PDB entry 7VLK | electron microscopy, 2.27 A resolution | chains D and I of the 12 polymer chains in the assembly

Chain D:
Protein: Translation initiation factor eIF-2B subunit beta
Organism: Homo sapiens
Reference sequence: P49770 (EI2BB_HUMAN); residues 1-351 here = UniProt positions 1-351
Chain sequence (351 residues; row label = number of the first residue in the row):
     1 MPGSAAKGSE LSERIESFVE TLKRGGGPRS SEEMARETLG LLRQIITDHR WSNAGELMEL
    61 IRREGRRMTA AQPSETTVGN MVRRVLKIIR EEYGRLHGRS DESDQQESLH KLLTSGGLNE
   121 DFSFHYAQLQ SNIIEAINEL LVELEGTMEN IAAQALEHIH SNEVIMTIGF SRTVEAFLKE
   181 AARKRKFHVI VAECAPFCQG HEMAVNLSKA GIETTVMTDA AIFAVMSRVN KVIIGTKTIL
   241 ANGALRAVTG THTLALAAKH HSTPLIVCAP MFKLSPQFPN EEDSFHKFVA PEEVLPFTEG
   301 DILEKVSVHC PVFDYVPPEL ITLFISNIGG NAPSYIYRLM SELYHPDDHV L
Disordered / not traced: 1-7, 100-105, 116-120

Chain I:
Protein: Translation initiation factor eIF-2B subunit epsilon
Organism: Homo sapiens
Reference sequence: Q13144 (EI2BE_HUMAN); residue numbers follow UniProt; this construct covers 1-721
Chain sequence (721 residues; numbered 1 to 721; the number before each row is that of its first residue):
     1 MAAPVVAPPG VVVSRANKRS GAGPGGSGGG GARGAEEEPP PPLQAVLVAD SFDRRFFPIS
    61 KDQPRVLLPL ANVALIDYTL EFLTATGVQE TFVFCCWKAA QIKEHLLKSK WCRPTSLNVV
   121 RIITSELYRS LGDVLRDVDA KALVRSDFLL VYGDVISNIN ITRALEEHRL RRKLEKNVSV
   181 MTMIFKESSP SHPTRCHEDN VVVAVDSTTN RVLHFQKTQG LRRFAFPLSL FQGSSDGVEV
   241 RYDLLDCHIS ICSPQVAQLF TDNFDYQTRD DFVRGLLVNE EILGNQIHMH VTAKEYGARV
   301 SNLHMYSAVC ADVIRRWVYP LTPEANFTDS TTQSCTHSRH NIYRGPEVSL GHGSILEENV
   361 LLGSGTVIGS NCFITNSVIG PGCHIGDNVV LDQTYLWQGV RVAAGAQIHQ SLLCDNAEVK
   421 ERVTLKPRSV LTSQVVVGPN ITLPEGSVIS LHPPDAEEDE DDGEFSDDSG ADQEKDKVKM
   481 KGYNPAEVGA AGKGYLWKAA GMNMEEEEEL QQNLWGLKIN MEEESESESE QSMDSEEPDS
   541 RGGSPQMDDI KVFQNEVLGT LQRGKEENIS CDNLVLEINS LKYAYNISLK EVMQVLSHVV
   601 LEFPLQQMDS PLDSSRYCAL LLPLLKAWSP VFRNYIKRAA DHLEALAAIE DFFLEHEALG
   661 ISMAKVLMAF YQLEILAEET ILSWFSQRDT TDKGQQLRKN QQLQRFIQWL KEAEEESSED
   721 D
Disordered / not traced: 1-39, 467-721

Chain D / chain I interface:
Pairs across the interface (46; chain D residue first):
  E16(D) - T115(I)  hydrogen bond
  K23(D) - N326(I)
  K23(D) - D329(I)  salt bridge
  R24(D) - E81(I)  salt bridge
  R24(D) - A85(I)
  D283(D) - H337(I)
  D283(D) - S338(I)  hydrogen bond
  D283(D) - R339(I)
  K287(D) - Y319(I)
  F288(D) - R316(I)  hydrogen bond (backbone-side chain)
  F288(D) - Y319(I)
  F288(D) - H337(I)
  V289(D) - Y319(I)  hydrophobic
  A290(D) - R316(I)
  A290(D) - Y319(I)
  P291(D) - R315(I)
  P291(D) - R316(I)
  P291(D) - W317(I)  hydrophobic
  E292(D) - K186(I)  salt bridge
  E292(D) - A293(I)
  E292(D) - K294(I)
  E292(D) - W317(I)
  E293(D) - K294(I)  salt bridge
  L295(D) - W317(I)
  F297(D) - K186(I)
  F297(D) - E187(I)
  F297(D) - S188(I)
  F297(D) - H192(I)
  F297(D) - T194(I)
  F297(D) - Y296(I)  hydrophobic
  F297(D) - W317(I)  hydrophobic
  T298(D) - E187(I)
  T298(D) - S189(I)
  G300(D) - S189(I)
  G300(D) - S191(I)
  G300(D) - H192(I)
  D301(D) - S191(I)
  L303(D) - H192(I)
  L303(D) - R315(I)  hydrogen bond (backbone-side chain)
  L303(D) - W317(I)  hydrophobic
  E304(D) - P193(I)
  E304(D) - R315(I)  hydrogen bond (backbone-side chain)
  K305(D) - R315(I)
  V306(D) - R315(I)  hydrogen bond (backbone-side chain)
  S307(D) - E358(I)  hydrogen bond
  H309(D) - N341(I)
Other interface residues (no listed pair), chain D (25 interface residues in all): E20, Q72, P296
Other interface residues (no listed pair), chain I (32 interface residues in all): T84, K110, D312, P320, A325, H340, Q393

In short:
25 residues of chain D face 32 of chain I across their interface, with 7 hydrogen bonds and 4 salt bridges.
Polar contacts include K23(D)-D329(I), R24(D)-E81(I) and E292(D)-K186(I).
Chain D is Translation initiation factor eIF-2B subunit beta and chain I is Translation initiation factor
eIF-2B subunit epsilon, both from Homo sapiens; the structure, eIF2B-SFSV NSs C2-imposed, was determined by
electron microscopy together with 7F64, 7F66 and 7F67 from the same study.
